PDB entry 2VE1 | X-ray diffraction, 2.20 A resolution | chain A

[Chain A]
Protein: Isopenicillin N synthetase
Organism: Emericella nidulans (strain FGSC A4 / ATCC 38163 / CBS 112.46 / NRRL 194 / M139)
Notes: EC 1.21.3.1
UniProtKB: P05326 (IPNS_EMENI); residue numbers follow UniProt; this construct covers 1-331
Amino-acid sequence (331 residues; row label = number of the first residue in the row):
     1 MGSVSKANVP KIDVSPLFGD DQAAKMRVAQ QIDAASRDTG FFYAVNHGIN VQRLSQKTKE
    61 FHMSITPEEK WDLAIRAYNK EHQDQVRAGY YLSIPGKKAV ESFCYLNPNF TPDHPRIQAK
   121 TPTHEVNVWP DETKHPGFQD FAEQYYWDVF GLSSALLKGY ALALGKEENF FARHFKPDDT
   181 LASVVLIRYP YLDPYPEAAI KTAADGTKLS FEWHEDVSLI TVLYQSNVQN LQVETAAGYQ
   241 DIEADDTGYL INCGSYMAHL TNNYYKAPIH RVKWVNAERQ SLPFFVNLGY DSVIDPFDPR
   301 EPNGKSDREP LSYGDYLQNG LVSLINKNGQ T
Not modelled in the structure: 1-2
Swiss-Prot annotation at these positions:
  - binding site (isopenicillin N): Arg87, Tyr91, Ser183, Tyr189, Ser281
  - binding site (N-[(5S)-5-amino-5-carboxypentanoyl]-L-cysteinyl-D-valine): Arg87, Tyr91, Ser183, Tyr189, His214, Asp216, Ser281
  - binding site (Fe(2+)): His214, Asp216, His270
  - binding site (2-oxoglutarate): Arg279
  - site: Phe211 (Transition state stabilizer)
  - mutagenesis: Lys98 (K98E: Strongly reduced the catalytic activity), Leu223 (L223I/V: Strongly reduced the catalytic activity), Leu231 (L231I/V: Strongly reduced the catalytic activity; L231T: Abolishes the catalytic activity), Val272 (V272T: Strongly reduced the catalytic activity), Pro283 (P283A/I/V: Strongly reduced the catalytic activity; P283L: Abolishes the catalytic activity)
Ion coordination: Fe2+: His214, Asp216, His270 (together with M11, W2X)
Residues lining bound ligands: M11 / W2X: Arg87, Tyr91, Cys104, Ser183, Val185, Ile187, Tyr189, Phe211, His214, Asp216, Leu223, Gln225, Leu231, His270, Val272, Ser281, Pro283, Phe285, Leu321, Leu324, Thr331

[In short]
Chain A binds M11 / W2X. The Fe2+ site is built by His214, Asp216 and His270. From UniProt: 5 isopenicillin
N-binding residues, 7 N-[(5S)-5-amino-5-carboxypentanoyl]-L-cysteinyl-D-valine-binding residues, 3
Fe2+-binding residues and residue binding 2-oxoglutarate Arg279.
Chain A is Isopenicillin N synthetase (Emericella nidulans (strain FGSC A4 / ATCC 38163 / CBS 112.46 / NRRL
194 / M139)); the structure, Isopenicillin N synthase with substrate analogue AsMCOV (oxygen exposed 1min
20bar), was determined by X-ray diffraction, deposited together with 2VCM.
